PDB entry 5FHS | X-ray diffraction, 2.70 A resolution | chains O and U of the 28 polymer chains in the assembly

# Chain O
Name: Proteasome subunit alpha type-2
From: Saccharomyces cerevisiae (strain ATCC 204508 / S288c)
Notes: EC 3.4.25.1
Reference sequence: P23639 (PSA2_YEAST); residues 1-250 here = UniProt positions 1-250
Sequence (250 residues; each row starts with the number of its first residue):
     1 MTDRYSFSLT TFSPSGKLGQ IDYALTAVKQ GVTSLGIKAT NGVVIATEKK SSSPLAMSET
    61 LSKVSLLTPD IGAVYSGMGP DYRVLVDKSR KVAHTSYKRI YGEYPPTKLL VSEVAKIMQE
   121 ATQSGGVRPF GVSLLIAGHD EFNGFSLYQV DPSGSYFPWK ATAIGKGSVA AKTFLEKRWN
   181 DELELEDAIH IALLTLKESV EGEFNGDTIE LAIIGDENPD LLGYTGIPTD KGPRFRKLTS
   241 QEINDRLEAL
Curated features (UniProtKB/Swiss-Prot):
  - cross-link: Lys108 (Glycyl lysine isopeptide (Lys-Gly) (interchain with G-Cter in ubiquitin))

# Chain U
Name: Proteasome subunit alpha type-1
From: Saccharomyces cerevisiae (strain ATCC 204508 / S288c)
Notes: EC 3.4.25.1
Reference sequence: P21243 (PSA1_YEAST); residues -8 to 243 here correspond to UniProt positions 1-252 (UniProt number = residue number + 9)
Sequence (252 residues; each row starts with the number of its first residue; numbers below 1 keep their minus sign (Met-8 is residue -8)):
    -8 MSGAAAASAA GYDRHITIFS PEGRLYQVEY AFKATNQTNI NSLAVRGKDC TVVISQKKVP
    52 DKLLDPTTVS YIFCISRTIG MVVNGPIPDA RNAALRAKAE AAEFRYKYGY DMPCDVLAKR
   112 MANLSQIYTQ RAYMRPLGVI LTFVSVDEEL GPSIYKTDPA GYYVGYKATA TGPKQQEITT
   172 NLENHFKKSK IDHINEESWE KVVEFAITHM IDALGTEFSK NDLEVGVATK DKFFTLSAEN
   232 IEERLVAIAE QD
Disordered / not traced: -8 to 1, 243

# Interface between chain O and chain U
Residue-residue contacts (66; chain O residue first):
  Asp3(O) with Tyr124(U)
  Tyr5(O) with Ile7(U); Ala123(U), hydrophobic; Tyr124(U), hydrophobic
  Leu9(O) with Ile9(U), hydrophobic; Ala123(U), hydrophobic
  Gln20(O) with Ile9(U); Phe10(U), hydrogen bond (side chain-backbone)
  Tyr23(O) with Phe10(U); Ser11(U); Pro12(U), hydrophobic; Gly14(U)
  Ala24(O) with Phe10(U), hydrophobic
  Thr26(O) with Pro12(U); Glu13(U)
  Ala27(O) with Gly14(U)
  Ser52(O) with Tyr153(U), hydrogen bond
  Ser53(O) with Thr170(U)
  Pro54(O) with Lys158(U); Glu174(U)
  Leu55(O) with Tyr157(U); Lys158(U), hydrogen bond (backbone-backbone); Ala159(U); Thr170(U); Leu173(U), hydrophobic; Phe177(U), hydrophobic
  Ala56(O) with Gly156(U); Tyr157(U), hydrophobic
  Met57(O) with Arg37(U); Val155(U); Gly156(U), hydrogen bond (backbone-backbone); Tyr157(U); Lys158(U)
  Thr60(O) with Tyr146(U); Val155(U); Gly156(U), hydrogen bond (side chain-backbone)
  Leu61(O) with Tyr153(U), hydrophobic; Tyr154(U); Val155(U), hydrophobic
  Met78(O) with Phe10(U), hydrophobic; Leu16(U), hydrophobic
  Pro80(O) with Gln117(U); Ala151(U); Gly152(U); Tyr153(U)
  Asp81(O) with Gln117(U)
  Arg83(O) with Ala113(U), hydrogen bond (side chain-backbone); Asn114(U), hydrogen bond; Gly152(U), hydrogen bond (side chain-backbone); Tyr154(U)
  Val84(O) with Asn114(U); Gln117(U)
  Asp87(O) with Lys110(U), salt bridge; Asn114(U), hydrogen bond
  Gly126(O) with Arg122(U); Ala123(U), hydrogen bond (backbone-backbone)
  Val127(O) with Gln121(U); Arg122(U)
  Arg128(O) with Thr8(U); Phe10(U); Leu16(U); Thr120(U), hydrogen bond (side chain-backbone); Gln121(U), hydrogen bond (backbone-backbone)
  Pro129(O) with Phe10(U)
  Phe130(O) with Gln121(U)
  Gly131(O) with Phe10(U)
Other interface residues (no listed pair), chain O (29 interface residues in all): Ala121
Other interface residues (no listed pair), chain U (34 interface residues in all): Thr160

# Summary
29 residues of chain O and 34 residues of chain U are in contact; the contacts include 12 hydrogen bonds and 1
salt bridge. Polar pairs include Asp87(O)-Lys110(U), Gln20(O)-Phe10(U) and Ser52(O)-Tyr153(U).
Chain O is Proteasome subunit alpha type-2 and chain U is Proteasome subunit alpha type-1, both from
Saccharomyces cerevisiae (strain ATCC 204508 / S288c); the structure, Yeast 20S proteasome beta5-K33A mutant
(propeptide expressed in trans) in complex with Carfilzomib, was determined by X-ray diffraction together with
5CZ4, 5CZ5, 5CZ6, 5CZ7, 5CZ8, 5CZ9 and 16 further entries from the same study.
